PDB entry 5EQJ | X-ray diffraction, 2.20 A resolution | chains A and B

# Chain A
Name: tRNA (adenine(58)-N(1))-methyltransferase non-catalytic subunit TRM6
Source organism: Saccharomyces cerevisiae (strain ATCC 204508 / S288c)
UniProt: P41814 (TRM6_YEAST); residue numbers follow UniProt; this construct covers 1-478
Chain sequence (488 residues; row label = number of the first residue in the row; numbers below 1 keep their minus sign (His-9 is residue -9)):
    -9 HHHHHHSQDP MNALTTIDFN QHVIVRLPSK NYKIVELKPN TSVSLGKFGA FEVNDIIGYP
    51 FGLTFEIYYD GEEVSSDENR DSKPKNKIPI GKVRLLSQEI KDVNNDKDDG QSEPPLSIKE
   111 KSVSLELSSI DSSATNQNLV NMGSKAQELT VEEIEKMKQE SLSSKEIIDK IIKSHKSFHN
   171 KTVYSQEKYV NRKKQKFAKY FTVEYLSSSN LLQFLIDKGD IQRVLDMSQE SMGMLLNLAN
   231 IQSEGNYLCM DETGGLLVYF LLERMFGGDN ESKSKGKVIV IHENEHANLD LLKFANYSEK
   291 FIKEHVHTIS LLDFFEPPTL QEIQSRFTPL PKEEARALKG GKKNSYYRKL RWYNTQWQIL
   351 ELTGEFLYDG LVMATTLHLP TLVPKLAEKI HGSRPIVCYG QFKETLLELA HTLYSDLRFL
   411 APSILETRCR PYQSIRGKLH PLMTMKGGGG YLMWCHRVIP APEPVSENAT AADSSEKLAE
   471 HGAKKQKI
Unresolved in the structure: -9 to -7, 61-79, 87-188, 322-325, 452-478
Sequence notes: expression tag (-9 to 0)
What the authors report for this chain:
  - higher-order assembly contacts with a neighbouring tRNA (adenine(58)-N(1))-methyltransferase catalytic subunit TRM61: Glu416, Arg418, Arg420, Tyr422, Pro431

# Chain B
Name: tRNA (adenine(58)-N(1))-methyltransferase catalytic subunit TRM61
Source organism: Saccharomyces cerevisiae (strain ATCC 204508 / S288c)
Notes: EC 2.1.1.220
UniProt: P46959 (TRM61_YEAST); numbering as in UniProt (aligned over 1-383)
Chain sequence (383 residues; row label = number of the first residue in the row):
     1 MSTNCFSGYK DLIKEGDLTL IWVSRDNIKP VRMHSEEVFN TRYGSFPHKD IIGKPYGSQI
    61 AIRTKGSNKF AFVHVLQPTP ELWTLSLPHR TQIVYTPDSS YIMQRLNCSP HSRVIEAGTG
   121 SGSFSHAFAR SVGHLFSFEF HHIRYEQALE EFKEHGLIDD NVTITHRDVC QGGFLIKKGD
   181 TTSYEFGNNE TAASLNANVV FLDLPAPWDA IPHLDSVISV DEKVGLCCFS PCIEQVDKTL
   241 DVLEKYGWTD VEMVEIQGRQ YESRRQMVRS LNDALERLRD IKRHKLQGVE RRKRMFNNTI
   301 DSNDEKVGKR NEDGVPLTEK AKFNPFGKGS RIKEGDSNYK WKEVTKMEAE IKSHTSYLTF
   361 AFKVVNRSRD DEKVNEILRS TEK
Unresolved in the structure: 1-3, 65-69, 89-90, 285-331, 377-383
Curated features (UniProtKB/Swiss-Prot):
  - binding site (S-adenosyl-L-methionine): Val94, Ser121 to Phe124, Glu139, Arg144, Asp168, Val169, Asp203
  - modified residue: Ser302 (Phosphoserine)
What the authors report for this chain:
  - higher-order assembly contacts with a neighbouring tRNA (adenine(58)-N(1))-methyltransferase non-catalytic subunit TRM6: Met253, Glu255, Gln257, Arg259, His354, Tyr357

# How chain A and chain B interact
Pairs across the interface (137):
  Asp-1(A) - Lys373(B)  hydrogen bond (backbone-side chain)
  Met1(A) - Lys373(B)
  Met1(A) - Val374(B)  hydrophobic
  Thr5(A) - His111(B)
  Thr5(A) - Glu222(B)
  Asn44(A) - Arg369(B)  hydrogen bond (backbone-side chain)
  Asp45(A) - Arg369(B)
  Ile47(A) - Arg369(B)  hydrogen bond (backbone-side chain)
  Ile47(A) - Val374(B)
  Gly48(A) - Arg369(B)
  Tyr49(A) - Ser368(B)
  Tyr49(A) - Arg369(B)
  Pro50(A) - Asp221(B)
  Pro50(A) - Val364(B)  hydrophobic
  Pro50(A) - Asn366(B)
  Pro50(A) - Ser368(B)
  Phe51(A) - Lys223(B)
  Phe51(A) - Val364(B)
  Gly52(A) - Lys223(B)
  Leu53(A) - Val364(B)  hydrophobic
  Leu53(A) - Arg367(B)
  Leu85(A) - Arg367(B)
  Glu194(A) - Lys223(B)  salt bridge
  Tyr195(A) - Asn107(B)
  Ser197(A) - Asn107(B)
  Ser198(A) - Gln104(B)  hydrogen bond
  Ser199(A) - Gln104(B)  hydrogen bond
  Gln219(A) - Tyr101(B)
  Gln219(A) - Gln104(B)
  Gln219(A) - Arg105(B)
  Glu220(A) - Tyr101(B)
  Gly223(A) - Ser100(B)
  Gly223(A) - Gln104(B)
  Met224(A) - Ser100(B)
  Leu226(A) - Gln104(B)
  Asn227(A) - Glu81(B)
  Asn227(A) - Ser100(B)
  Asn227(A) - Met103(B)
  Asn227(A) - Arg130(B)
  Asn230(A) - Tyr9(B)  hydrogen bond (backbone-side chain)
  Asn230(A) - Thr79(B)
  Asn230(A) - Pro80(B)
  Asn230(A) - Arg130(B)  hydrogen bond
  Ile231(A) - Arg130(B)
  Gln232(A) - Ser7(B)
  Gln232(A) - Gly8(B)  hydrogen bond (side chain-backbone)
  Gln232(A) - Tyr9(B)  hydrogen bond
  Gln232(A) - Arg130(B)
  Ser233(A) - Pro110(B)
  Gly235(A) - Tyr9(B)
  Tyr237(A) - Tyr9(B)  hydrogen bond
  Phe250(A) - Gln104(B)
  Glu253(A) - Ser109(B)
  Arg254(A) - Met103(B)
  Arg254(A) - Gln104(B)
  Arg254(A) - Cys108(B)  hydrogen bond (side chain-backbone)
  Arg254(A) - Ser109(B)
  Arg254(A) - Pro110(B)
  Arg254(A) - Ser131(B)
  Met255(A) - Pro110(B)
  Phe256(A) - Pro110(B)
  Gly257(A) - Ser109(B)
  Gly257(A) - Pro110(B)
  Asp359(A) - Tyr9(B)
  His381(A) - Lys10(B)
  His381(A) - Asp11(B)  salt bridge
  Gly382(A) - Tyr56(B)
  Gly382(A) - Gly57(B)
  Ser383(A) - Tyr56(B)
  Ser383(A) - Gly57(B)
  Ser383(A) - Leu76(B)
  Ser383(A) - Gln77(B)  hydrogen bond (side chain-backbone)
  Arg384(A) - Tyr9(B)
  Arg384(A) - Lys10(B)  hydrogen bond (side chain-backbone)
  Arg384(A) - Gln77(B)  hydrogen bond
  Lys393(A) - Tyr261(B)
  Lys393(A) - Thr345(B)  hydrogen bond
  Leu397(A) - Ser263(B)
  Leu397(A) - Glu343(B)
  Leu397(A) - Val344(B)
  Leu397(A) - Thr345(B)
  Glu398(A) - Glu343(B)
  Ala400(A) - Ser263(B)
  His401(A) - Ser263(B)
  His401(A) - Arg264(B)  hydrogen bond (side chain-backbone)
  His401(A) - Arg265(B)  hydrogen bond
  His401(A) - Glu343(B)
  Leu410(A) - Trp22(B)  hydrophobic
  Leu410(A) - His74(B)
  Ala411(A) - Trp22(B)  hydrophobic
  Ala411(A) - Arg25(B)
  Pro412(A) - Arg25(B)  hydrogen bond (backbone-side chain)
  Ser413(A) - Arg25(B)  hydrogen bond
  Ser413(A) - Gln260(B)
  Ile414(A) - Gln260(B)
  Ile414(A) - Tyr261(B)  hydrogen bond (backbone-backbone)
  Ile414(A) - Ser263(B)
  Leu415(A) - Arg259(B)
  Leu415(A) - Gln260(B)
  Glu416(A) - Gln257(B)
  Glu416(A) - Gly258(B)
  Glu416(A) - Arg259(B)  hydrogen bond (backbone-backbone)
  Glu416(A) - Tyr261(B)  hydrogen bond
  Thr417(A) - Ile256(B)
  Thr417(A) - Gln257(B)
  Arg418(A) - Glu255(B)
  Arg418(A) - Ile256(B)
  Arg418(A) - Gln257(B)  hydrogen bond (backbone-backbone)
  Cys419(A) - Tyr101(B)
  Cys419(A) - Val254(B)  hydrophobic
  Cys419(A) - Glu255(B)
  Cys419(A) - Ile256(B)  hydrophobic
  Arg420(A) - Val254(B)
  Arg420(A) - Glu255(B)  salt bridge
  Pro421(A) - Glu252(B)
  Pro421(A) - Met253(B)
  Pro421(A) - Val254(B)  hydrophobic
  Tyr422(A) - Met253(B)  hydrogen bond (backbone-backbone)
  Tyr422(A) - Glu255(B)  hydrogen bond
  Tyr422(A) - Tyr357(B)
  Ser424(A) - Leu240(B)
  Ser424(A) - Glu252(B)
  Ser424(A) - Met253(B)  hydrogen bond (side chain-backbone)
  Arg426(A) - Asp237(B)  salt bridge
  Arg426(A) - Leu240(B)
  Arg426(A) - Asp241(B)  salt bridge
  His446(A) - Leu82(B)
  Val448(A) - Gly57(B)
  Val448(A) - His74(B)
  Ile449(A) - Pro55(B)  hydrophobic
  Ile449(A) - Tyr56(B)
  Ile449(A) - Gly57(B)  hydrogen bond (backbone-backbone)
  Ile449(A) - Ser58(B)
  Ile449(A) - Gln59(B)  hydrogen bond (backbone-backbone)
  Pro450(A) - Gln59(B)
  Ala451(A) - Gln59(B)  hydrogen bond (backbone-side chain)
  Ala451(A) - Ala61(B)  hydrophobic
Interface residues without a listed pair, chain A (74 interface residues in all): Gln-2, Leu4, Phe9, Arg16, Ile46, Leu228, Leu429, Trp444
Interface residues without a listed pair, chain B (69 interface residues in all): Phe6, Leu85, Thr96, Pro97, Val236, Asp250, Val251
From the paper, about this interface:
  - pairs named by the authors: Asn44(A)-Arg369(B) (backbone contact), Ile47(A)-Arg369(B) (backbone contact), Arg384(A)-Lys10(B) (hydrogen bond), Pro412(A)-Arg25(B) (backbone contact), Ser413(A)-Arg25(B) (hydrogen bond), Arg420(A)-Glu255(B) (hydrogen bond), Arg426(A)-Asp237(B) (hydrogen bond), Val374(B)-Phe9(A) (hydrophobic contact)
  - interface residues, chain A: Met1(A), Phe9(A), Ile47(A), Tyr237(A), Leu410(A), Tyr422(A), Arg426(A), Trp444(A), His446(A), Val448(A)
  - interface residues, chain B: Tyr9(B), Trp22(B), His74(B), Leu76(B), Leu82(B), Leu85(B), Val236(B), Leu240(B), Met253(B), Arg369(B), Val374(B)

# In short
Chain A and chain B form an interface of 74 and 69 residues respectively; the contacts include 29 hydrogen
bonds and 5 salt bridges. Among the polar pairs are Glu194(A)-Lys223(B), His381(A)-Asp11(B) and
Arg420(A)-Glu255(B). The authors report backbone contacts between Asn44(A) and Arg369(B), Ile47(A) and
Arg369(B) and Pro412(A) and Arg25(B); hydrogen bonds between Arg384(A) and Lys10(B), Ser413(A) and Arg25(B)
and Arg420(A) and Glu255(B) among others; a hydrophobic contact between Val374(B) and Phe9(A). From the paper:
interface residues Met1(A), Phe9(A) and Tyr9(B) among others; higher-order assembly contacts with a
neighbouring tRNA (adenine(58)-N(1))-methyltransferase non-catalytic subunit TRM6 through Met253(B), Glu255(B)
and Gln257(B) among others.
Chain A is tRNA (adenine(58)-N(1))-methyltransferase non-catalytic subunit TRM6 and chain B is tRNA
(adenine(58)-N(1))-methyltransferase catalytic subunit TRM61, both from Saccharomyces cerevisiae (strain ATCC
204508 / S288c); the structure, Crystal structure of the two-subunit tRNA m1A58 methyltransferase from
Saccharomyces cerevisiae, was determined by X-ray diffraction together with 5ERG from the same study.
